4JK1 - chains B and C of the 6 polymer chains in the assembly; structure by X-ray diffraction, 3.90 A resolution.

[Chain B]
Name: Escherichia coli RNA polymerase alpha subunit
Organism: Escherichia coli
Notes: EC 2.7.7.6
Reference sequence: P0A7Z4 (RPOA_ECOLI); numbering as in UniProt (aligned over 1-329)
Amino-acid sequence (329 residues; row label = number of the first residue in the row):
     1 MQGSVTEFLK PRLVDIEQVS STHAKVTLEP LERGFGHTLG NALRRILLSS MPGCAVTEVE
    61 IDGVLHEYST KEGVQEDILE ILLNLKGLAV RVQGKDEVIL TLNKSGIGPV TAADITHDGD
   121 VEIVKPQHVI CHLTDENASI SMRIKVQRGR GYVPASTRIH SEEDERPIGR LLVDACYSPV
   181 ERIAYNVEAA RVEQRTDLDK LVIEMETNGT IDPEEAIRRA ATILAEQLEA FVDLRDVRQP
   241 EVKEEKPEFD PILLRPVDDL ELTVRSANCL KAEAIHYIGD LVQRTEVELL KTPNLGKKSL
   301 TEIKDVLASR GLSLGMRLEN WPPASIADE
Unresolved in the structure: 1-5, 158-167, 237-329
UniProt features mapped onto this chain:
  - region: Glu162 to Glu165 (Required for interaction with Crp at class II promoters)
  - modified residue: Arg265 (ADP-ribosylarginine), Lys297 (N6-acetyllysine), Lys298 (N6-acetyllysine)
  - mutagenesis: Arg45 (R45C: In rpoA112; temperature-sensitive, blocks RNA polymerase assembly), Glu162 to Glu165 (5-fold decrease in CRP-class II promoter-dependent transcription), Glu165 (E165K: 5-fold decrease in CRP-class II promoter-dependent transcription), Arg191 (R191C: In rpoA101; temperature-sensitive)

[Chain C]
Name: Escherichia coli RNA polymerase beta subunit
Organism: Escherichia coli
Notes: EC 2.7.7.6
Reference sequence: P0A8V2 (RPOB_ECOLI); residue numbers follow UniProt; this construct covers 1-1342
Amino-acid sequence (1342 residues; row label = number of the first residue in the row):
     1 MVYSYTEKKR IRKDFGKRPQ VLDVPYLLSI QLDSFQKFIE QDPEGQYGLE AAFRSVFPIQ
    61 SYSGNSELQY VSYRLGEPVF DVQECQIRGV TYSAPLRVKL RLVIYEREAP EGTVKDIKEQ
   121 EVYMGEIPLM TDNGTFVING TERVIVSQLH RSPGVFFDSD KGKTHSSGKV LYNARIIPYR
   181 GSWLDFEFDP KDNLFVRIDR RRKLPATIIL RALNYTTEQI LDLFFEKVIF EIRDNKLQME
   241 LVPERLRGET ASFDIEANGK VYVEKGRRIT ARHIRQLEKD DVKLIEVPVE YIAGKVVAKD
   301 YIDESTGELI CAANMELSLD LLAKLSQSGH KRIETLFTND LDHGPYISET LRVDPTNDRL
   361 SALVEIYRMM RPGEPPTREA AESLFENLFF SEDRYDLSAV GRMKFNRSLL REEIEGSGIL
   421 SKDDIIDVMK KLIDIRNGKG EVDDIDHLGN RRIRSVGEMA ENQFRVGLVR VERAVKERLS
   481 LGDLDTLMPQ DMINAKPISA AVKEFFGSSQ LSQFMDQNNP LSEITHKRRI SALGPGGLTR
   541 ERAGFEVRDV HPTHYGRVCP IETPEGPNIG LINSLSVYAQ TNEYGFLETP YRKVTDGVVT
   601 DEIHYLSAIE EGNYVIAQAN SNLDEEGHFV EDLVTCRSKG ESSLFSRDQV DYMDVSTQQV
   661 VSVGASLIPF LEHDDANRAL MGANMQRQAV PTLRADKPLV GTGMERAVAV DSGVTAVAKR
   721 GGVVQYVDAS RIVIKVNEDE MYPGEAGIDI YNLTKYTRSN QNTCINQMPC VSLGEPVERG
   781 DVLADGPSTD LGELALGQNM RVAFMPWNGY NFEDSILVSE RVVQEDRFTT IHIQELACVS
   841 RDTKLGPEEI TADIPNVGEA ALSKLDESGI VYIGAEVTGG DILVGKVTPK GETQLTPEEK
   901 LLRAIFGEKA SDVKDSSLRV PNGVSGTVID VQVFTRDGVE KDKRALEIEE MQLKQAKKDL
   961 SEELQILEAG LFSRIRAVLV AGGVEAEKLD KLPRDRWLEL GLTDEEKQNQ LEQLAEQYDE
  1021 LKHEFEKKLE AKRRKITQGD DLAPGVLKIV KVYLAVKRRI QPGDKMAGRH GNKGVISKIN
  1081 PIEDMPYDEN GTPVDIVLNP LGVPSRMNIG QILETHLGMA AKGIGDKINA MLKQQQEVAK
  1141 LREFIQRAYD LGADVRQKVD LSTFSDEEVM RLAENLRKGM PIATPVFDGA KEAEIKELLK
  1201 LGDLPTSGQI RLYDGRTGEQ FERPVTVGYM YMLKLNHLVD DKMHARSTGS YSLVTQQPLG
  1261 GKAQFGGQRF GEMEVWALEA YGAAYTLQEM LTVKSDDVNG RTKMYKNIVD GNHQMEPGMP
  1321 ESFNVLLKEI RSLGINIELE DE
Unresolved in the structure: 1-7
UniProt features mapped onto this chain:
  - modified residue (N6-acetyllysine): Lys1022, Lys1200
  - mutagenesis: Ile561 (I561S: Resistant to antibiotics salinamide A and B), Ile569 (I569S: Resistant to antibiotics salinamide A and B), Ala665 (A665E: Resistant to antibiotics salinamide A and B), Asp675 (D675A/G: Resistant to antibiotics salinamide A and B), Asn677 (N677H/K: Resistant to antibiotics salinamide A and B), Leu680 (L680M: Resistant to antibiotics salinamide A and B), Glu813 (E813K: Disrupts the enzyme's active center)

[How chain B and chain C interact]
Residue-residue contacts - 10 pairs, chain B then chain C:
  Arg33(B) - Glu820(C)  salt bridge
  Arg33(B) - Pro1081(C)
  Arg33(B) - Glu1083(C)
  Gly34(B) - Glu1083(C)
  His37(B) - Arg1216(C)  hydrogen bond
  Asn41(B) - Arg1216(C)
  Asn41(B) - Thr1217(C)  hydrogen bond (side chain-backbone)
  Arg44(B) - Thr1217(C)
  Arg44(B) - Glu1219(C)  salt bridge
  Arg45(B) - Glu1219(C)  salt bridge
Also at the interface, not in a pair above, chain B (8 interface residues in all): Tyr185, Val187

[Overview]
8 residues of chain B and 6 residues of chain C are in contact, with 2 hydrogen bonds and 3 salt bridges.
Polar pairs include Arg33(B)-Glu820(C), Arg44(B)-Glu1219(C) and Arg45(B)-Glu1219(C). Curated annotation
(UniProt) lists 6 mutagenesis sites on chain B; 7 mutagenesis sites on chain C.
Here chain B is Escherichia coli RNA polymerase alpha subunit and chain C is Escherichia coli RNA polymerase
beta subunit, both from Escherichia coli. Entry 4JK1 (X-ray crystal structure of Escherichia coli sigma70
holoenzyme in complex with Guanosine tetraphosphate (ppGpp)) was determined by X-ray diffraction together with
4JK2 from the same study.
